PDB entry 6HTS | electron microscopy, 4.80 A resolution (low resolution: residue-level contacts below are approximate; hydrogen-bond / salt-bridge calls are withheld) | chains O and X of the 19 polymer chains in the assembly

[Chain O]
Name: Histone H2A type 1-B/E
Source organism: Homo sapiens
UniProtKB: P04908 (H2A1B_HUMAN); residues 0-129 here correspond to UniProt positions 1-130 (UniProt number = residue number + 1)
Amino-acid sequence (130 residues; row label = number of the first residue in the row; numbering starts at 0):
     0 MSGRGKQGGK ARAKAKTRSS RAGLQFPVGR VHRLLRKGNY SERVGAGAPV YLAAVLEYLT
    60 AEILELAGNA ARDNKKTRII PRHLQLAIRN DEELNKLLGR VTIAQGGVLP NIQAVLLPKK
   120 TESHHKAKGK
Disordered / not traced: 0-13, 119-129
UniProt features mapped onto this chain:
  - modified residue: Ser1 (N-acetylserine), Arg3 (Citrulline), Lys5 (N6-(2-hydroxyisobutyryl)lysine), Lys9 (N6-(2-hydroxyisobutyryl)lysine), Lys13 (N6-(beta-hydroxybutyryl)lysine), Lys36 (N6-(2-hydroxyisobutyryl)lysine), Lys74 (N6-(2-hydroxyisobutyryl)lysine), Lys75 (N6-(2-hydroxyisobutyryl)lysine), Lys95 (N6-(2-hydroxyisobutyryl)lysine), Gln104 (N5-methylglutamine), Lys118 (N6-(2-hydroxyisobutyryl)lysine), Lys119 (N6-crotonyllysine), Thr120 (Phosphothreonine), Lys125 (N6-crotonyllysine)
  - cross-link (Glycyl lysine isopeptide (Lys-Gly)): Lys13 (interchain with G-Cter in ubiquitin), Lys15 (interchain with G-Cter in ubiquitin), Lys119 (interchain with G-Cter in ubiquitin)

[Chain X]
Molecule: 228-nt DNA strand
Sequence (228 nucleotides; row label = number of the first residue in the row; numbers below 1 keep their minus sign (DG-125 is residue -125)):
  -125 GTCTTGAGTC CAACCCGGTA AGACACGACT TATCGCCACC CCGAGTACAT GCACAGGATG
   -65 TATATATCTG ACACGTGCCT GGAGACTAGG GAGTAATCCC CTTGGCGGTT AAAACGCGGG
    -5 GGACAGCGCG TACGTGCGTT TAAGCGGTGC TAGAGCTGTC TACGACCAAT TGAGCGGCCT
    55 CGGCACCGGG ATTGTCCAGG GCGGCCGCGG ATGCATTAAT GCAGATTC
Disordered / not traced: -125 to -86, 65-102

[How chain O and chain X interact]
Pairs across the interface (11; chain O residue first):
  Lys15(O) with DG-42(X); DA-41(X)
  Thr16(O) with DG-42(X)
  Arg17(O) with DG-42(X)
  Arg20(O) with DA-41(X)
  Gly28(O) with DA-43(X); DG-42(X)
  Arg29(O) with DA-43(X)
  Arg32(O) with DG-44(X); DA-43(X)
  Lys74(O) with DA-62(X)
Interface residues without a listed pair, chain O (11 interface residues in all): Ala14, Ser18, Arg77
Interface residues without a listed pair, chain X (6 interface residues in all): DC-54

[Overview]
Chain O and chain X form an interface of 11 and 6 residues respectively.
Chain O is Histone H2A type 1-B/E (Homo sapiens) and chain X is a 228-nt DNA strand; the structure, Cryo-EM
structure of the human INO80 complex bound to nucleosome, was determined by electron microscopy.
